Entry 7SF5 (X-ray diffraction, 2.52 A resolution); this record covers chain A.

Chain A:
Name: Histidine N-alpha-methyltransferase
From: Mycobacterium tuberculosis
Notes: EC 2.1.1.44
UniProtKB: A0A045KE74 (A0A045KE74_MYCTX); residue numbers follow UniProt; this construct covers 3-321
Sequence (321 residues; row label = number of the first residue in the row):
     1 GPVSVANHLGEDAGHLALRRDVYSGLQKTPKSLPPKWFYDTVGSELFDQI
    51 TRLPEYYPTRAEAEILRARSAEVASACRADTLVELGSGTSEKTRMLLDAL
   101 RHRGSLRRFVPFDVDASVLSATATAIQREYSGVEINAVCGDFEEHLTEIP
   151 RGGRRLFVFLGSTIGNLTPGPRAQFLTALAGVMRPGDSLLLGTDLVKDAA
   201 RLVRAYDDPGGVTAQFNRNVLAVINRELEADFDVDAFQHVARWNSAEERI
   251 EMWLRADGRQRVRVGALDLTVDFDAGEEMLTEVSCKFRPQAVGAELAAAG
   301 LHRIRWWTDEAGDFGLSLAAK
Sequence notes: expression tag (1-2)
Residues lining bound ligands: N-(benzylcarbamothioyl)-L-histidine (95I): Tyr-39, Phe-47, Ile-50, Tyr-56, Gly-161, Ser-162, Thr-163, Asn-166, Tyr-206, Thr-213, Phe-216, Met-252, Glu-282, Ser-284
What the authors report for this chain:
  - binding site for N-(benzylcarbamothioyl)-L-histidine: Tyr-39, Phe-47, Tyr-56, Thr-163, Asn-166, Ser-284

Summary:
Ligands of chain A: N-(benzylcarbamothioyl)-L-histidine. From the paper: a binding site for
N-(benzylcarbamothioyl)-L-histidine at Tyr-39, Phe-47 and Tyr-56 among others.
Chain A is Histidine N-alpha-methyltransferase (Mycobacterium tuberculosis); the structure, M. tb EgtD in
complex with HD3, was determined by X-ray diffraction, deposited together with 7SCF, 7SEW, 7SEX, 7SEY and
7SF4.
